PDB entry 5WFC | X-ray diffraction, 2.28 A resolution | chains A and B of the 3 polymer chains in the assembly

[Chain A]
Protein: Polycomb Protein EED
Source organism: Chaetomium thermophilum (strain DSM 1495 / CBS 144.50 / IMI 039719)
UniProt: G0S8H7 (G0S8H7_CHATD); numbering as in UniProt (aligned over 1-565)
Amino-acid sequence (605 residues; row label = number of the first residue in the row; numbers below 1 keep their minus sign (Met-39 is residue -39)):
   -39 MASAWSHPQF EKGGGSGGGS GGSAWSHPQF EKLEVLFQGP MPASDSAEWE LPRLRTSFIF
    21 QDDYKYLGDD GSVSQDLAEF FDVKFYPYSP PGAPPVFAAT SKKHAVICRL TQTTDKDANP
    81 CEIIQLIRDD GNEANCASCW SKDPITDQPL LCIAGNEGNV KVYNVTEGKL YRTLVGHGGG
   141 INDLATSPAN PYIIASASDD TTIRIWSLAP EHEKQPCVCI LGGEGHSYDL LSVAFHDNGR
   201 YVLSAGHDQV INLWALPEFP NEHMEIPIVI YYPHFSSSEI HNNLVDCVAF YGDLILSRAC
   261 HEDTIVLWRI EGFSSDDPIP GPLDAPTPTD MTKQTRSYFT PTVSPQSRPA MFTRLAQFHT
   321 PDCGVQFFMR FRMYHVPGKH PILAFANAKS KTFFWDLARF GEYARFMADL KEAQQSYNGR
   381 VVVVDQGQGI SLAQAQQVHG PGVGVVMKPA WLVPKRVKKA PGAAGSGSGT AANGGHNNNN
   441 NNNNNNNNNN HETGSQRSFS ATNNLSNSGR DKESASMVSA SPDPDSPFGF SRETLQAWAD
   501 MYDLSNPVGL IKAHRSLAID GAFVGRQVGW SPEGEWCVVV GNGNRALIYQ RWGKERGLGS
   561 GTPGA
Disordered / not traced: -39 to 6, 26-33, 302-306, 401-404, 415-488, 558-565
Construct notes: initiating methionine (-39); expression tag (-38 to 0)

[Chain B]
Protein: Histone-lysine-N-methyltransferase EZH2, Polycomb protein SUZ12 chimera
Source organism: Chaetomium thermophilum (strain DSM 1495 / CBS 144.50 / IMI 039719)
UniProt: chimeric construct of G0SDW4, G0RYC6: residues 191-2523 from G0SDW4 (G0SDW4_CHATD) positions 191-949 (offset varies); residues 2530-2691 from G0RYC6 positions 530-691 (UniProt number = residue number - 2000)
Amino-acid sequence (936 residues; numbered 182 to 2691; 1574 numbers in that range are skipped by the numbering (no residue carries them; nothing is unmodelled there); the number before each row is that of its first residue):
   182 SNHHHHHHAT PKNTEWTVDK IASALSVLAE EVPQNHSRLV NFLLEETEKR APQPRHLSKT
   242 DPFAHMKSKA IDANRPRPEG VPTMDVKFKQ HSGEYGKSRN SGRRFQYPVV CIKPDREPVP
   302 IYYFHHAEIR KNILALNSQL NFVPHLRDVD PNSAEEQKYS AWLMDLENLD SKSGFKIQPR
   362 SQKIAKRAQA EYAATLAPYL EPWLRKLNIE GCTKSNLIRF MASQPESDDS MTPQQKSNLL
   422 DTYSDDMGSP QAVRNASMFT EAWDRVFNDQ SKLRRVALRD ILMLDKNVEP IFDNKRAKDA
   482 PGSQKPPDEA LMQKVIDALG SYTTLGCLIC FSHDCEHGEI ERDNQKRCFS LEEIGGLMPS
   542 LRRKWAAQIE QRQKTEGGSA NAPPAHPPCR NECYRIHGTG DPNQQVPPWS ENEVGTLEWM
   602 FATIGYSQTL RPECFVGAIL GRPCWDVHRK LQELDLRLPP VEPRTIPKQK SLPWYDRRKK
   662 QLMSDWADAT ITHEHAVREL FAPCHHDGPC TAANGCPCAS AGTHPVLCER FCLCTAEECP
   722 LKFTGCACHS SGKTCLQRQR EGRPCICVQL NRECDPTLCK GCGARERADP ENAYDEVLHS
   782 TGCQNVALQR GAAKAVVLGK SQLEACGYGL FAAEDIEEGE FVIEYTGELI SHDEGVRREH
   842 RRG
   846 DVFDKYMCSF LFTLLEQEGI WVDAAIYGNL SRYINHATDG NIMPKIMYVN HEWRIKFTAI
   906 KDIKAGEELF FNYGDNFPNL TKKL
  2503 VERNEQSGAE TTPQQPKRAN GLVPRGSEVM LPGRGVPKKP LRRPKRRPLL VPKTTQPLFD
  2563 PLSKVQLLPG QPLPQHPIDD SWLLLKHRDN LQDFIDLRPE EKEFLQEWDA FILRRHISSE
  2623 QYLPRYFLRF VREKADWLVS KRSRGEEFSK LVATLLARRV LPERVVIEAT QVLNDARGRL
  2683 REQGGVIEG
Disordered / not traced: 182-195, 254-260, 323-359, 480-491, 553-566, 580-586, 635-646, 741-742, 846-853, 2503-2549, 2685-2691
Construct notes: expression tag (182-190); engineered mutation Ile302 (Pro in G0SDW4), Tyr304 (Arg in G0SDW4), Lys850 (Glu in G0SDW4), Tyr851 (Asn in G0SDW4), Met852 (Lys in G0SDW4), Cys853 (Val in G0SDW4), Phe855 (Tyr in G0SDW4); linker (2524-2529)
UniProt features mapped onto this chain:
  - region: Val221 to Lys250 (EBD domain), Pro301 to Gln320 (SAL domain), Leu321 to Pro360 (SRM domain)
  - binding site (Zn(2+)): Cys508, Cys511, Cys516, His518, Cys570, Cys574, Cys615, Cys625, Cys685, His687, Cys691, Cys697, Cys699, Cys709, Cys713, Cys715, Cys720, Cys727, Cys729, Cys736 and 6 more in UniProt
  - binding site (S-adenosyl-L-homocysteine): Tyr809, Lys928
  - binding site (S-adenosyl-L-methionine): Tyr809
Metal / ion sites: Zn2+ site 1: Cys508, Cys511, Cys516, His518; Zn2+ site 2: Cys570, Cys574, Cys615, Cys625; Zn2+ site 3: Cys685, His687, Cys691, Cys697; Zn2+ site 4: Cys685, Cys699, Cys709, Cys713; Zn2+ site 5: Cys691, Cys709, Cys715, Cys720; Zn2+ site 6: Cys727, Cys748, Cys755, Cys760; Zn2+ site 7: Cys727, Cys729, Cys736, Cys746; Zn2+ site 8: Cys736, Cys755, Cys763, Cys784
Ligand contacts: A97 (N-[(6-methyl-2-oxo-4-propyl-1,2-dihydropyridin-3-yl)methyl]-6-[2-(4-methylpiperazin-1-yl)pyridin-4-yl]-1-(propan-2-yl)-1H-indazole-4-carboxamide): Ile302, Tyr303, Tyr304, Phe305, His307, Gly808, Tyr809, Arg843, Ser854, Ala869, Ala870, Arg877, Tyr878, Ile879, Asn880, Tyr918

[Chain A / chain B interface]
Residue-residue contacts - 208 pairs, chain A then chain B:
  Arg13(A) with Gly274(B); Glu275(B)
  Leu14(A) with His272(B)
  Arg15(A) with Gln271(B), hydrogen bond; His272(B), hydrogen bond (backbone-backbone)
  Thr16(A) with Lys270(B); Gln271(B), hydrogen bond; His272(B)
  Ser17(A) with Phe269(B); Lys270(B), hydrogen bond (backbone-backbone); His272(B), hydrogen bond
  Phe18(A) with Val267(B), hydrophobic; Lys268(B); Phe269(B), hydrophobic
  Ile19(A) with Val267(B); Lys268(B), hydrogen bond (backbone-backbone)
  Phe20(A) with Met265(B), hydrophobic; Asp266(B); Val267(B), hydrophobic
  Gln21(A) with Met265(B); Asp266(B), hydrogen bond (backbone-backbone)
  Asp23(A) with Met265(B)
  Tyr46(A) with Pro243(B), hydrophobic; Phe244(B), hydrophobic
  Pro47(A) with Leu238(B)
  Tyr48(A) with Arg236(B); His237(B); Leu238(B); Ser239(B), hydrogen bond (backbone-backbone)
  Ser49(A) with Leu238(B); Asp242(B); Pro243(B)
  Pro50(A) with Ser239(B); Thr241(B); Asp242(B)
  Pro51(A) with Leu238(B), hydrophobic
  Pro54(A) with Asp242(B)
  Val56(A) with Phe244(B), hydrophobic
  His64(A) with Met265(B)
  Arg69(A) with Phe244(B), hydrogen bond (side chain-backbone); Met247(B), hydrogen bond (side chain-backbone)
  Lys76(A) with Ser273(B); Arg280(B)
  Asp77(A) with Gln271(B); Arg280(B), salt bridge
  Ala78(A) with Gln271(B)
  Asn79(A) with Phe269(B); Gln271(B)
  Pro80(A) with Gln271(B)
  Glu82(A) with Lys248(B); Ser249(B)
  Ile83(A) with Ser249(B); Lys250(B), hydrogen bond (backbone-backbone); Val267(B), hydrophobic; Phe269(B), hydrophobic; Tyr288(B), hydrophobic
  Ile84(A) with Phe244(B), hydrophobic; Met247(B); Lys248(B); Ser249(B); Lys250(B)
  Gln85(A) with Lys250(B), hydrogen bond; Val291(B)
  Leu86(A) with Tyr288(B), hydrophobic; Pro289(B); Val290(B), hydrophobic; Val291(B), hydrogen bond (backbone-backbone)
  Ile87(A) with Val291(B); Ile293(B), hydrophobic
  Arg88(A) with Met265(B); Val290(B); Val291(B), hydrogen bond (backbone-backbone); Cys292(B); Ile293(B), hydrogen bond (backbone-backbone)
  Asp89(A) with Ile293(B)
  Asp90(A) with Cys292(B); Ile293(B), hydrogen bond (backbone-backbone); Lys294(B), salt bridge
  Gly91(A) with Pro295(B)
  Lys102(A) with His237(B), hydrogen bond (side chain-backbone); Ser239(B)
  Asp107(A) with Ser239(B), hydrogen bond
  Pro109(A) with Pro243(B), hydrophobic; Phe244(B), hydrophobic
  Glu117(A) with Pro299(B)
  Asn119(A) with Arg297(B), hydrogen bond (side chain-backbone); Glu298(B); Pro299(B)
  Lys121(A) with Pro295(B)
  Tyr123(A) with Ile293(B), hydrophobic
  Thr126(A) with Pro243(B); Met247(B)
  Gly128(A) with Val291(B); Ile293(B)
  Lys129(A) with Ile293(B)
  Leu130(A) with Ile293(B), hydrophobic; Lys294(B); Asp296(B)
  Thr133(A) with Asp296(B), hydrogen bond
  Val135(A) with Arg297(B); Glu298(B); Val300(B), hydrophobic
  Gly136(A) with Val300(B); Tyr303(B), hydrogen bond (backbone-side chain); Lys2566(B)
  His137(A) with Val300(B); Tyr303(B)
  Gly138(A) with Ile302(B); Tyr303(B), hydrogen bond (backbone-backbone)
  Pro148(A) with Arg236(B); His237(B)
  Ala149(A) with Arg236(B); His237(B), hydrogen bond (backbone-side chain)
  Asn150(A) with His237(B)
  Pro151(A) with His237(B)
  Asp159(A) with Tyr304(B)
  Asp160(A) with Tyr303(B); Tyr304(B); Phe305(B), hydrogen bond (backbone-backbone)
  Thr161(A) with Phe305(B)
  Thr162(A) with His306(B)
  Arg164(A) with Tyr303(B), hydrogen bond; Leu2564(B); Ser2565(B), hydrogen bond (side chain-backbone)
  Gln175(A) with Ser2565(B)
  Ile180(A) with His306(B)
  Gly182(A) with His306(B)
  Gly183(A) with Tyr872(B)
  Glu184(A) with Tyr872(B)
  Ser187(A) with Phe305(B)
  Tyr188(A) with Arg842(B), hydrogen bond (side chain-backbone)
  Asp197(A) with Pro233(B); Arg236(B), salt bridge
  Gln209(A) with Lys364(B), hydrogen bond
  Glu225(A) with Ser2565(B); His2578(B)
  Ile226(A) with His2578(B)
  Pro227(A) with Ser2565(B)
  Val229(A) with His306(B)
  Tyr231(A) with Ala308(B), hydrophobic; Asp2581(B), hydrogen bond; Trp2584(B)
  Tyr232(A) with Trp2584(B), hydrogen bond (side chain-backbone); Lys2588(B)
  Ser238(A) with Arg368(B), hydrogen bond (backbone-side chain)
  Glu239(A) with Arg368(B)
  His241(A) with Arg368(B), hydrogen bond (backbone-side chain)
  Asn242(A) with Arg361(B), hydrogen bond (backbone-side chain); Lys364(B); Ile365(B); Arg368(B), hydrogen bond
  Asn243(A) with Arg361(B), hydrogen bond
  Tyr251(A) with Thr228(B)
  Gly252(A) with Thr228(B)
  Leu254(A) with Thr228(B)
  Leu267(A) with Leu225(B), hydrophobic
  Arg269(A) with Leu220(B); Leu224(B)
  Leu283(A) with Leu2587(B)
  Ala285(A) with Leu2587(B)
  Thr287(A) with Leu2587(B); Asp2591(B), hydrogen bond
  Pro288(A) with Leu317(B)
  Thr289(A) with Leu317(B); Asp2591(B); Asp2595(B), hydrogen bond
  Met291(A) with Leu317(B), hydrophobic; Asn318(B); Ser319(B); Gln320(B); Asn525(B)
  Thr292(A) with Gln320(B)
  Gln294(A) with Asn322(B), hydrogen bond; Arg368(B), hydrogen bond
  Ser307(A) with Pro379(B)
  Arg308(A) with Glu372(B), hydrogen bond (side chain-backbone); Ala375(B); Thr376(B), hydrogen bond
  Pro309(A) with Ala375(B)
  Ala310(A) with Ala375(B), hydrophobic
  Phe312(A) with Glu372(B)
  Arg314(A) with His217(B); Glu372(B), salt bridge
  Leu315(A) with His217(B), hydrogen bond (backbone-side chain); Val221(B); Leu224(B), hydrophobic
  His335(A) with Thr228(B), hydrogen bond (side chain-backbone); Glu229(B); Ala232(B); Pro233(B)
  Val336(A) with Ala232(B)
  Pro337(A) with Ala232(B); Pro233(B)
  Pro341(A) with Glu229(B)
  Phe360(A) with Asn222(B); Leu225(B), hydrophobic
  Gly361(A) with Asn222(B), hydrogen bond (backbone-side chain)
  Leu504(A) with His217(B); Ser218(B); Val221(B), hydrophobic; Asn222(B); Leu225(B), hydrophobic
  Ser505(A) with Pro214(B); His217(B); Ser218(B)
  Asn506(A) with Arg455(B), hydrogen bond
  Pro507(A) with His217(B)
  Val508(A) with Arg455(B)
Other interface residues (no listed pair), chain A (125 interface residues in all): Asp22, Ala53, Cys81, Trp100, Val125, Lys174, Asp189, Pro282, Lys339, His340, Leu357, Ala358, Ala364, Leu517
Other interface residues (no listed pair), chain B (97 interface residues in all): Gln234, Lys240, Ala245, His246, Pro263, Thr264, Gly277, Pro301, Ala378, Glu829, Asp2562, Val2567, Pro2576, Ser2583, Asn2592

[Summary]
125 residues of chain A and 97 residues of chain B are in contact, with 45 hydrogen bonds and 4 salt bridges.
Polar contacts include Asp77(A)-Arg280(B), Asp90(A)-Lys294(B) and Asp197(A)-Arg236(B). Bound to chain B:
compound A97.
Here chain A is Polycomb Protein EED and chain B is Histone-lysine-N-methyltransferase EZH2, Polycomb protein
SUZ12 chimera, both from Chaetomium thermophilum (strain DSM 1495 / CBS 144.50 / IMI 039719). Entry 5WFC
(Humanized mutant of the Chaetomium thermophilum Polycomb Repressive Complex 2 bound to the inhibitor GSK343)
was determined by X-ray diffraction (same publication as 5WF7, 5WFD and 5WG6).
